9B7S - chains C and H of the 8 polymer chains in the assembly; structure by electron microscopy, 2.84 A resolution.

== Chain C ==
Molecule: Capsid protein VP1
Organism: Adeno-associated virus
Reference sequence: Q6JC40 (Q6JC40_9VIRU); numbering as in UniProt (aligned over 1-736)
Chain sequence (736 residues; row label = number of the first residue in the row):
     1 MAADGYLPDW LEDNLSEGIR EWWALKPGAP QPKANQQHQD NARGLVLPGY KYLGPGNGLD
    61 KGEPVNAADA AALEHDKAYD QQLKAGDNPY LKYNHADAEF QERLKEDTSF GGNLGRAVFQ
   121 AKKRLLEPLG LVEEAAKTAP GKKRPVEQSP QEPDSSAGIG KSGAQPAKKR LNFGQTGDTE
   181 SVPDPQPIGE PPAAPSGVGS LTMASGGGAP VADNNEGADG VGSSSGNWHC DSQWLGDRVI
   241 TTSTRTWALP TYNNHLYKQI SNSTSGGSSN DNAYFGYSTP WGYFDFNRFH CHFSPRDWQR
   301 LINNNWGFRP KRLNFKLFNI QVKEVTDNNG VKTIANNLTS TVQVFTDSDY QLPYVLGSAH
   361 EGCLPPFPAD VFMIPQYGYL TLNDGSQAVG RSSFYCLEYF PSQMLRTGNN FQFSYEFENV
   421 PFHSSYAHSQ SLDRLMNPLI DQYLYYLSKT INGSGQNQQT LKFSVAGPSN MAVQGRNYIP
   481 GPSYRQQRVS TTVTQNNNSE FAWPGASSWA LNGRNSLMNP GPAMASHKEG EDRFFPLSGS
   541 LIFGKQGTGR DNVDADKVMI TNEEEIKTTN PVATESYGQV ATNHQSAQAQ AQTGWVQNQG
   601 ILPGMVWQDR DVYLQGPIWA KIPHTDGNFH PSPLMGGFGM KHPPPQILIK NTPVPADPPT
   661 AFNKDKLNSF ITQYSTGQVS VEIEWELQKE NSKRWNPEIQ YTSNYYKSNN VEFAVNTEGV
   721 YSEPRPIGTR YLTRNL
Not modelled in the structure: 1-286, 309-356, 374-422, 443, 512, 620-686
From the paper describing this entry:
  - conformationally variable residues (side-chain flip): Asn-704 to Lys-707

== Chain H ==
Molecule: Fab3-2 heavy chain
Organism: Homo sapiens
Chain sequence (138 residues; row label = number of the first residue in the row):
    20 EVQLLESGGG LVQPGGSLRL SCAASGFTFS NYAMSWVRQA PGKGLEWVSL ISGSGGSIDY
    80 ADSVKGRFTI SRDNSKNTLY LQMDSLRAED TAVYYCSKDP IYYDLSGYYA GRIYYFDYWG
   140 QGTLVTVSSA STKGPSVF
Not modelled in the structure: 150-157
Disulfide bonds: Cys-41/Cys-115

== How chain C and chain H interact ==
Contacting residue pairs (33; chain C residue first):
  Thr-491(C) with Tyr-128(H), hydrogen bond (side chain-backbone); Gly-130(H)
  Thr-492(C) with Gly-130(H), hydrogen bond (side chain-backbone)
  Ser-526(C) with Tyr-127(H), hydrogen bond
  His-527(C) with Tyr-127(H)
  Gly-530(C) with Gly-75(H)
  Asp-532(C) with Ser-71(H), hydrogen bond; Ser-73(H); Gly-75(H); Ser-76(H); Tyr-122(H); Tyr-127(H); Tyr-128(H), hydrogen bond (backbone-backbone)
  Arg-533(C) with Ser-76(H)
  Phe-534(C) with Tyr-127(H)
  Phe-535(C) with Tyr-127(H), hydrophobic
  Asp-556(C) with Arg-131(H), salt bridge; Tyr-133(H), hydrogen bond
  Ile-560(C) with Tyr-127(H)
  Thr-561(C) with Tyr-127(H), hydrogen bond (backbone-side chain)
  Asn-562(C) with Leu-124(H), hydrogen bond (side chain-backbone); Ser-125(H); Gly-126(H), hydrogen bond (side chain-backbone); Tyr-127(H)
  Glu-564(C) with Leu-124(H)
  Asn-704(C) with Tyr-121(H), hydrogen bond
  Tyr-706(C) with Val-21(H); Tyr-137(H), hydrogen bond
  Lys-707(C) with Glu-20(H), salt bridge; Tyr-137(H)
  Arg-725(C) with Tyr-121(H); Asp-123(H), salt bridge
  Pro-726(C) with Ser-125(H), hydrogen bond (backbone-side chain)
Interface residues without a listed pair, chain C (21 interface residues in all): Pro-536, Ser-540
Interface residues without a listed pair, chain H (21 interface residues in all): Ile-77, Asp-78, Ala-129
Interface features reported in the paper:
  - epitope / paratope residues, chain C: Asp-532(C), Tyr-706(C)

== Overview ==
The chain C/chain H interface involves 21 residues from each chain; the contacts include 12 hydrogen bonds and
3 salt bridges. Polar contacts include Asp-556(C)/Arg-131(H), Lys-707(C)/Glu-20(H) and Arg-725(C)/Asp-123(H).
From the paper: epitope/paratope residues Asp-532(C) and Tyr-706(C); conformational variability at Asn-704(C).
Chain C is Capsid protein VP1 (Adeno-associated virus) and chain H is Fab3-2 heavy chain (Homo sapiens); the
structure, Fab3-2 in complex with the capsid of Adeno-associated virus type 9, was determined by electron
microscopy, deposited together with 9B6N, 9B6O, 9B6Q, 9B6R, 9B6S, 9B6T and 9 further entries.
